PDB entry 7BC3 | electron microscopy, 2.90 A resolution | chains A and B of the 4 polymer chains in the assembly

Chain A:
Molecule: Structural polyprotein
Organism: Kashmir bee virus
UniProt: Q6SQI6 (Q6SQI6_9VIRU); residues 1-208 here correspond to UniProt positions 558-765 (UniProt number = residue number + 557)
Sequence (208 residues; row label = number of the first residue in the row):
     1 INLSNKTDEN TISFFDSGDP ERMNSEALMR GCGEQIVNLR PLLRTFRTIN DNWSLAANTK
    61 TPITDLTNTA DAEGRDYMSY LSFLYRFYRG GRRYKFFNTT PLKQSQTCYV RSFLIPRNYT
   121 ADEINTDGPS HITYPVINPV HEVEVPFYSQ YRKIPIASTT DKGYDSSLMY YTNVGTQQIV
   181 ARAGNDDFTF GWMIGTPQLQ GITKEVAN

Chain B:
Molecule: Structural polyprotein
Organism: Kashmir bee virus
UniProt: Q80AG2 (Q80AG2_9VIRU); residues 11-259 here correspond to UniProt positions 10-258 (UniProt number = residue number - 1)
Sequence (249 residues; row label = number of the first residue in the row):
    11 NVHNTKLAST SAENAIEKEQ ITTFHDVETP NRIDTPMAQD TSSARSMDDT HSIIQFLQRP
    71 VLIDNIEIVA GTTADNNTAL SRYVLDRTNP QKYIKQWTLP STVLKAGGKA QKLANFKYLR
   131 CDVQVKLVLN ANPFIAGRLY LAYSPYDDKV APERRIIYTS RAGVTGYPGV ELDFQLDNSV
   191 EMTIPYASFQ EAYDLVSGNE DFVQLYLFTI APVLGPSAES ANSKVDLSVY MWLDNISLVI
   251 PTYRLNPNL
Unresolved in the structure: 229
Differences from the reference sequence: conflict Leu137 (Ile136 in Q80AG2)
Reported in the primary citation:
  - catalytic residues: Asp187 (proposed by the authors, not directly observed)

How chain A and chain B interact:
Pairs across the interface - 45 pairs, chain A then chain B:
  Asn5(A) - Gln185(B)
  Asn5(A) - Leu186(B)
  Lys6(A) - Leu186(B)
  Thr7(A) - Leu186(B)
  Asp71(A) - Arg164(B)
  Ser82(A) - Arg164(B)  hydrogen bond
  Phe83(A) - Glu163(B)
  Phe83(A) - Arg164(B)
  Arg86(A) - Ser154(B)  hydrogen bond
  Arg86(A) - Pro155(B)  hydrogen bond (side chain-backbone)
  Arg86(A) - Asp157(B)  salt bridge
  Arg86(A) - Arg164(B)  hydrogen bond (side chain-backbone)
  Arg86(A) - Tyr177(B)
  Phe87(A) - Tyr156(B)  hydrophobic
  Phe87(A) - Ala197(B)
  Tyr151(A) - Phe199(B)
  Tyr151(A) - Gln200(B)
  Arg152(A) - Glu201(B)  salt bridge
  Lys153(A) - Phe199(B)
  Pro155(A) - Phe199(B)
  Ile156(A) - Val160(B)
  Ile156(A) - Arg164(B)
  Ala157(A) - Tyr156(B)  hydrophobic
  Ala157(A) - Lys159(B)
  Ala157(A) - Val160(B)  hydrophobic
  Ser158(A) - Lys159(B)  hydrogen bond (side chain-backbone)
  Thr159(A) - Phe199(B)
  Thr160(A) - Glu210(B)  hydrogen bond
  Trp192(A) - Pro155(B)  hydrophobic
  Trp192(A) - Tyr156(B)  hydrophobic
  Trp192(A) - Ala197(B)
  Ile194(A) - Gly176(B)
  Ile194(A) - Tyr177(B)
  Gly195(A) - Gly173(B)
  Gly195(A) - Gly176(B)
  Gly195(A) - Tyr177(B)
  Thr196(A) - Thr169(B)  hydrogen bond (backbone-side chain)
  Thr196(A) - Gly173(B)
  Pro197(A) - Glu163(B)
  Pro197(A) - Thr169(B)
  Gln198(A) - Tyr93(B)
  Gln198(A) - Val94(B)  hydrogen bond (side chain-backbone)
  Gln198(A) - Tyr168(B)
  Gln198(A) - Thr169(B)
  Gln198(A) - Ser170(B)
Other interface residues (no listed pair), chain A (27 interface residues in all): Ala72, Ser79, Tyr85, Met193
Other interface residues (no listed pair), chain B (30 interface residues in all): Arg130, Tyr153, Arg165, Ile166, Pro178, Pro195, Ser198

Overview:
The interface between chain A and chain B involves 27 residues on one side and 30 on the other, with 8
hydrogen bonds and 2 salt bridges. Among the polar pairs are Arg86(A)-Asp157(B), Arg152(A)-Glu201(B) and
Ser82(A)-Arg164(B). The paper reports the catalytic residue Asp187(B).
Here chain A is Structural polyprotein and chain B is Structural polyprotein, both from Kashmir bee virus.
Entry 7BC3 (Native virion of Kashmir bee virus at acidic pH) was determined by electron microscopy, deposited
together with 7BE9, 7BG8 and 7BGK.
